PDB entry 7FGW | X-ray diffraction, 2.15 A resolution | chains A and B

# Chain A (and B)
Molecule: Bifunctional dihydrofolate reductase-thymidylate synthase
From: Toxoplasma gondii
Notes: EC 1.5.1.3, 2.1.1.45; chain B of this document is another copy of the same molecule, construct and numbering; everything in this record applies to it too
Reference sequence: Q07422 (DRTS_TOXGO); residue numbers follow UniProt; this construct covers 1-610
Amino-acid sequence (610 residues; row label = number of the first residue in the row):
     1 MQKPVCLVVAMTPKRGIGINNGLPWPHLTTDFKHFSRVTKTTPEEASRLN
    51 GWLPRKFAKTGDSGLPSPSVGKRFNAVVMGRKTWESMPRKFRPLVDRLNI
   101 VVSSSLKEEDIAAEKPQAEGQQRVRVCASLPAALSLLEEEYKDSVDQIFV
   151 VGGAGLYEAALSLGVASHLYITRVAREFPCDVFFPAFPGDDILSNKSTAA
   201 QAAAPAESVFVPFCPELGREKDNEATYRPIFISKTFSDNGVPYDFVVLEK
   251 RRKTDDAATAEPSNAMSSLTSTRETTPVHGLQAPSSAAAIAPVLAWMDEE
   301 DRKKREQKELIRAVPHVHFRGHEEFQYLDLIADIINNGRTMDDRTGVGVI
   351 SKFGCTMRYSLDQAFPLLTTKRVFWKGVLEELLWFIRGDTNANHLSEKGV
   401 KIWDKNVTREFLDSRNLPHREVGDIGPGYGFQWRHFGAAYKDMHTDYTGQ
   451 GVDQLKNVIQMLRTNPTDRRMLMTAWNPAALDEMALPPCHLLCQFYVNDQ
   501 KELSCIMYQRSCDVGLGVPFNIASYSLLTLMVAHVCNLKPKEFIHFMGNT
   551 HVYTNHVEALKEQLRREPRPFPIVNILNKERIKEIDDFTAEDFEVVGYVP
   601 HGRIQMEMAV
Disordered / not traced: 49-70, 200-201, 258-281, 607-610 (chain B: 1, 49-70, 257-279, 607-610)
Small-molecule neighbours:
  - benzamidine (BEN): Leu-23, His-27, Phe-32, Met-87, Pro-88, Phe-91, Leu-94
  - pyrimethamine (CP6; 5-(4-chloro-phenyl)-6-ethyl-pyrimidine-2,4-diamine): Val-8, Val-9, Ala-10, Leu-23, Asp-31, Phe-32, His-34, Phe-35, Thr-83, Ser-86, Met-87, Val-151, Tyr-157, Thr-172
  - NADPH (NDP; NADPH dihydro-nicotinamide-adenine-dinucleotide phosphate): Val-9, Ala-10, Ile-17, Gly-18, Ile-19, Asn-21, Gly-22, Leu-23, Trp-25, Gly-80, Arg-81, Lys-82, Thr-83, Ser-86, Val-102, Ser-103, Ser-104, Ser-105, Ala-128, Ser-129, Val-151, Gly-152, Gly-153, Ala-154, Gly-155, Leu-156, Tyr-157, Ala-159, Val-182
  - 2'-deoxyuridine 5'-monophosphate (UMP): Arg-344, Tyr-429, Cys-489, His-490, Gln-509, Arg-510, Ser-511, Cys-512, Asp-513, Gly-517, Val-518, Asn-521, His-551, Tyr-553

# Interface between chain A and chain B
Contacting residue pairs (149; chain A residue first):
  Thr-30(A) / Trp-296(B)
  Lys-33(A) / Trp-296(B)
  Lys-33(A) / Glu-299(B)  salt bridge
  His-34(A) / Trp-296(B)  hydrogen bond
  Arg-37(A) / Trp-296(B)
  Arg-37(A) / Glu-299(B)  salt bridge
  Val-38(A) / Val-293(B)  hydrophobic
  Arg-48(A) / Ala-295(B)
  Arg-48(A) / Arg-302(B)
  His-168(A) / Ser-285(B)
  His-168(A) / Ala-289(B)
  Tyr-170(A) / Ala-289(B)  hydrogen bond (side chain-backbone)
  Tyr-170(A) / Val-293(B)  hydrophobic
  Ile-230(A) / Ile-290(B)
  Phe-231(A) / Ile-290(B)  hydrophobic
  Phe-231(A) / Val-293(B)  hydrophobic
  Phe-231(A) / Leu-294(B)  hydrophobic
  Ser-233(A) / Met-297(B)
  Phe-236(A) / Met-297(B)  hydrophobic
  Phe-245(A) / Trp-296(B)  hydrophobic
  Phe-245(A) / Met-297(B)  hydrophobic
  Glu-249(A) / Ser-286(B)  hydrogen bond
  Gln-282(A) / His-318(B)
  Ser-285(A) / His-168(B)
  Ser-286(A) / Glu-249(B)  hydrogen bond
  Ala-289(A) / His-168(B)
  Ala-289(A) / Tyr-170(B)  hydrogen bond (backbone-side chain)
  Ile-290(A) / Ile-230(B)
  Ile-290(A) / Phe-231(B)  hydrophobic
  Ala-291(A) / Ala-46(B)
  Pro-292(A) / Ala-46(B)
  Val-293(A) / Tyr-170(B)  hydrophobic
  Val-293(A) / Phe-231(B)  hydrophobic
  Leu-294(A) / Phe-231(B)  hydrophobic
  Leu-294(A) / Phe-319(B)  hydrophobic
  Trp-296(A) / Thr-30(B)
  Trp-296(A) / Lys-33(B)
  Trp-296(A) / His-34(B)  hydrogen bond
  Trp-296(A) / Arg-37(B)
  Trp-296(A) / Phe-245(B)  hydrophobic
  Met-297(A) / Phe-231(B)  hydrophobic
  Met-297(A) / Ser-233(B)
  Met-297(A) / Phe-245(B)  hydrophobic
  Glu-299(A) / Arg-37(B)  salt bridge
  Arg-302(A) / Arg-48(B)
  His-318(A) / Gly-280(B)
  His-318(A) / Leu-281(B)  hydrogen bond (side chain-backbone)
  His-318(A) / Gln-282(B)  hydrogen bond
  Phe-319(A) / Leu-294(B)  hydrophobic
  Arg-339(A) / Asn-498(B)
  Arg-339(A) / Asp-499(B)  salt bridge
  Arg-339(A) / Gln-500(B)  hydrogen bond
  Met-341(A) / Val-497(B)
  Met-341(A) / Asn-498(B)
  Met-341(A) / Asp-499(B)
  Asp-342(A) / Thr-467(B)
  Asp-343(A) / Arg-469(B)  salt bridge
  Arg-344(A) / Arg-469(B)
  Arg-344(A) / Arg-470(B)
  Ser-351(A) / Tyr-496(B)  hydrogen bond
  Phe-353(A) / Arg-358(B)  hydrogen bond (backbone-side chain)
  Phe-353(A) / Gln-494(B)
  Phe-353(A) / Tyr-496(B)  hydrophobic
  Phe-353(A) / Ser-504(B)
  Phe-353(A) / Ile-506(B)  hydrophobic
  Phe-353(A) / Ile-544(B)
  Gly-354(A) / Arg-358(B)  hydrogen bond (backbone-side chain)
  Gly-354(A) / Ile-506(B)
  Gly-354(A) / Phe-546(B)
  Cys-355(A) / Phe-546(B)
  Thr-356(A) / Thr-356(B)
  Thr-356(A) / Phe-546(B)
  Arg-358(A) / Phe-353(B)  hydrogen bond (side chain-backbone)
  Arg-358(A) / Gly-354(B)  hydrogen bond (side chain-backbone)
  Phe-436(A) / Phe-436(B)  hydrophobic
  Phe-436(A) / Asn-477(B)
  Phe-436(A) / Pro-478(B)
  Val-452(A) / Pro-478(B)
  Val-452(A) / Ala-479(B)  hydrophobic
  Gln-454(A) / Pro-478(B)
  Thr-467(A) / Met-341(B)
  Thr-467(A) / Asp-342(B)  hydrogen bond (side chain-backbone)
  Arg-469(A) / Asp-343(B)  salt bridge
  Arg-469(A) / Arg-344(B)
  Arg-469(A) / Arg-510(B)  hydrogen bond (backbone-side chain)
  Arg-469(A) / Ser-511(B)  hydrogen bond
  Arg-469(A) / Asn-549(B)
  Arg-469(A) / His-551(B)
  Arg-469(A) / Tyr-553(B)
  Arg-470(A) / Arg-344(B)
  Arg-470(A) / Pro-487(B)
  Arg-470(A) / Arg-510(B)
  Leu-472(A) / Leu-491(B)  hydrophobic
  Leu-472(A) / Arg-510(B)
  Thr-474(A) / Trp-476(B)
  Thr-474(A) / Pro-478(B)
  Trp-476(A) / Leu-472(B)  hydrophobic
  Trp-476(A) / Thr-474(B)
  Asn-477(A) / Phe-436(B)
  Pro-478(A) / Phe-436(B)
  Pro-478(A) / Val-452(B)
  Pro-478(A) / Gln-454(B)
  Pro-478(A) / Thr-474(B)
  Ala-479(A) / Val-452(B)  hydrophobic
  Pro-487(A) / Arg-470(B)
  Leu-491(A) / Leu-472(B)  hydrophobic
  Leu-491(A) / Leu-492(B)  hydrophobic
  Leu-492(A) / Leu-491(B)  hydrophobic
  Leu-492(A) / Tyr-508(B)  hydrophobic
  Gln-494(A) / Phe-353(B)
  Gln-494(A) / Tyr-508(B)  hydrogen bond
  Gln-494(A) / Arg-510(B)  hydrogen bond (side chain-backbone)
  Gln-494(A) / Gly-548(B)
  Tyr-496(A) / Ser-351(B)  hydrogen bond
  Tyr-496(A) / Phe-353(B)  hydrophobic
  Tyr-496(A) / Asn-549(B)
  Val-497(A) / Met-341(B)
  Asn-498(A) / Arg-339(B)
  Asn-498(A) / Met-341(B)
  Asp-499(A) / Arg-339(B)  salt bridge
  Asp-499(A) / Met-341(B)
  Gln-500(A) / Arg-339(B)
  Ser-504(A) / Phe-353(B)
  Ile-506(A) / Phe-353(B)  hydrophobic
  Ile-506(A) / Gly-354(B)
  Ile-506(A) / Tyr-508(B)
  Ile-506(A) / Gly-548(B)
  Tyr-508(A) / Leu-492(B)  hydrophobic
  Tyr-508(A) / Gln-494(B)  hydrogen bond
  Tyr-508(A) / Ile-506(B)
  Tyr-508(A) / Phe-546(B)  hydrophobic
  Arg-510(A) / Arg-469(B)  hydrogen bond (side chain-backbone)
  Arg-510(A) / Arg-470(B)
  Arg-510(A) / Leu-472(B)
  Arg-510(A) / Gln-494(B)  hydrogen bond (backbone-side chain)
  Ser-511(A) / Arg-469(B)  hydrogen bond
  Ile-544(A) / Phe-353(B)
  Phe-546(A) / Gly-354(B)
  Phe-546(A) / Cys-355(B)
  Phe-546(A) / Tyr-508(B)  hydrophobic
  Phe-546(A) / Phe-546(B)  hydrophobic
  Phe-546(A) / Met-547(B)
  Met-547(A) / Phe-546(B)
  Gly-548(A) / Gln-494(B)
  Gly-548(A) / Ile-506(B)
  Asn-549(A) / Arg-469(B)
  Asn-549(A) / Tyr-496(B)
  His-551(A) / Arg-469(B)
  Tyr-553(A) / Arg-469(B)
Interface residues without a listed pair, chain A (81 interface residues in all): Ala-46, Val-247, Ala-295, Val-349, Lys-352, Phe-495, Glu-502, Cys-505
Interface residues without a listed pair, chain B (85 interface residues in all): Val-38, Ser-47, Phe-236, Val-247, Arg-251, Ala-291, Pro-292, Thr-340, Val-349, Lys-352, Phe-495, Cys-505

# Summary
81 residues of chain A and 85 residues of chain B are in contact; the contacts include 24 hydrogen bonds and 7
salt bridges. Polar pairs include Lys-33(A)/Glu-299(B), Arg-37(A)/Glu-299(B) and Arg-339(A)/Asp-499(B). Chain
A binds NADPH, pyrimethamine, benzamidine and 2'-deoxyuridine 5'-monophosphate.
Both chains are Bifunctional dihydrofolate reductase-thymidylate synthase (Toxoplasma gondii). Entry 7FGW
(Toxoplasma gondii dihydrofolate reductase thymidylate synthase (TgDHFR-TS) complexed with pyrimethamine,
NADPH and dUMP) was determined by X-ray diffraction, deposited together with 7FGX, 7FGY and 7XI7.
